5JIY - chains B and G of the 4 polymer chains in the assembly; structure by X-ray diffraction, 1.48 A resolution.

== Chain B ==
Molecule: Histone-lysine N-methyltransferase EHMT2
From: Homo sapiens
Notes: EC 2.1.1.-, 2.1.1.43
Reference sequence: Q96KQ7 (EHMT2_HUMAN), isoform Q96KQ7-2; residues 916-1189 here correspond to UniProt positions 882-1155 (UniProt number = residue number - 34)
Sequence (274 residues; each row starts with the number of its first residue):
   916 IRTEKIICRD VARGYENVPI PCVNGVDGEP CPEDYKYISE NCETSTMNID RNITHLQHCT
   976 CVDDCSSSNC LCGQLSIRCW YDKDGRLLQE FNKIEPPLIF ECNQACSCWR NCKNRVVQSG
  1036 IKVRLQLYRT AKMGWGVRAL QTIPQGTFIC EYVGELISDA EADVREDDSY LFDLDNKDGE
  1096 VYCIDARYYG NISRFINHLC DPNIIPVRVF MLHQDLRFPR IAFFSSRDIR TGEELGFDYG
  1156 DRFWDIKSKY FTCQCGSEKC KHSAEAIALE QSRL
Not modelled in the structure: 916-918, 1091-1094
Metal / ion sites: Zn2+ site 1: Cys974, Cys987, Cys1017, Cys1021; Zn2+ site 2: Cys974, Cys976, Cys980, Cys985; Zn2+ site 3: Cys980, Cys1017, Cys1023, Cys1027; Zn2+ site 4: Cys1115, Cys1168, Cys1170, Cys1175
Small-molecule neighbours: S-adenosylmethionine (SAM): Met1048, Gly1049, Trp1050, Ser1084, Tyr1085, Arg1109, Phe1110, Ile1111, Asn1112, His1113, Tyr1154, Phe1158, Trp1159, Lys1162, Phe1166, Thr1167, Cys1168, Gln1169, Cys1170
Curated features (UniProtKB/Swiss-Prot):
  - binding site (Zn(2+)): Cys1021

== Chain G ==
Molecule: Histone H3.1 mutant peptide with H3K9nor-leucine
Sequence (11 residues; row label = number of the first residue in the row):
     3 TKQTARLSTG G
Not modelled in the structure: 12-13
Modified / non-standard residues: Leu9 (norleucine; NLE)

== Interface between chain B and chain G ==
Contacting residue pairs - 37 pairs, chain B then chain G:
  Tyr1067(B) - Leu9(G)
  Asp1074(B) - Lys4(G)  salt bridge
  Asp1074(B) - Arg8(G)  salt bridge
  Ala1077(B) - Thr6(G)  hydrogen bond (backbone-side chain)
  Ala1077(B) - Arg8(G)
  Asp1078(B) - Lys4(G)
  Asp1078(B) - Gln5(G)  hydrogen bond (side chain-backbone)
  Asp1078(B) - Thr6(G)
  Asp1078(B) - Arg8(G)  salt bridge
  Arg1080(B) - Thr6(G)
  Asp1083(B) - Thr6(G)
  Asp1083(B) - Ala7(G)  hydrogen bond (side chain-backbone)
  Ser1084(B) - Leu9(G)
  Leu1086(B) - Thr6(G)
  Leu1086(B) - Ala7(G)
  Leu1086(B) - Arg8(G)
  Leu1086(B) - Leu9(G)  hydrogen bond (backbone-backbone)
  Phe1087(B) - Leu9(G)
  Phe1087(B) - Ser10(G)
  Phe1087(B) - Thr11(G)
  Asp1088(B) - Lys4(G)  salt bridge
  Asp1088(B) - Arg8(G)  salt bridge
  Asp1088(B) - Leu9(G)  hydrogen bond (backbone-backbone)
  Val1096(B) - Lys4(G)
  Cys1098(B) - Arg8(G)  hydrogen bond
  Pro1121(B) - Thr11(G)
  Arg1123(B) - Thr11(G)
  Phe1152(B) - Leu9(G)
  Tyr1154(B) - Leu9(G)
  Tyr1154(B) - Ser10(G)  hydrogen bond (backbone-backbone)
  Arg1157(B) - Ala7(G)
  Arg1157(B) - Arg8(G)  hydrogen bond (backbone-backbone)
  Phe1158(B) - Ala7(G)
  Phe1158(B) - Arg8(G)  hydrogen bond (backbone-backbone)
  Phe1158(B) - Leu9(G)
  Ile1161(B) - Ala7(G)
  Lys1162(B) - Ala7(G)
Interface residues without a listed pair, chain B (24 interface residues in all): Tyr1085, Val1122, Ile1136, Asp1153

== Overview ==
24 residues of chain B face 8 of chain G across their interface; the contacts include 9 hydrogen bonds and 5
salt bridges. Among the polar pairs are Asp1074(B)-Lys4(G), Asp1074(B)-Arg8(G) and Asp1078(B)-Arg8(G). Bound
to chain B: S-adenosylmethionine. UniProt lists Zn2+-binding residue Cys1021(B) on chain B.
Here chain B is Histone-lysine N-methyltransferase EHMT2 (Homo sapiens) and chain G is Histone H3.1 mutant
peptide with H3K9nor-leucine. Entry 5JIY (Structure of G9a SET-domain with Histone H3K9norLeucine mutant
peptide and bound S-adenosylmethionine) was determined by X-ray diffraction, deposited together with 5JHN,
5JIN and 5JJ0.
